PDB entry 9B19 | electron microscopy, 2.30 A resolution | chains A and B of the 4 polymer chains in the assembly

== Chain A ==
Name: Capsid protein VP1
Source organism: enterovirus D68
Notes: EC 3.4.22.29, 3.6.1.15, 3.4.22.28, 2.7.7.48
UniProtKB: A0A097BW12 (A0A097BW12_HED68); residues -11 to 297 here correspond to UniProt positions 553-861 (UniProt number = residue number + 564)
Chain sequence (309 residues; numbered -11 to 297; the number before each row is that of its first residue; numbers below 1 keep their minus sign (Leu-11 is residue -11)):
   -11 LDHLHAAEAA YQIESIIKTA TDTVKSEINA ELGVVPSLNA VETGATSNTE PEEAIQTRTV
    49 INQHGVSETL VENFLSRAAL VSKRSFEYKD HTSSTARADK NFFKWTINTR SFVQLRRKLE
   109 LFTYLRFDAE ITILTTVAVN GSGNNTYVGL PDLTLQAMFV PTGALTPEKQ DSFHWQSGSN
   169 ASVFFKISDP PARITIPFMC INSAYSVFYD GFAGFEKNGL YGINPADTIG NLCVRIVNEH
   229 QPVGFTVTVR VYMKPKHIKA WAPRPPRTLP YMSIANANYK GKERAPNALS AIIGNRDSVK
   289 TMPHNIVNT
Unresolved in the structure: -11 to 0, 84-85, 130-134, 297
Ligand contacts: A1AIE (N-{(4M)-4-[5-(aminomethyl)thiophen-2-yl]quinolin-8-yl}-4-[(propan-2-yl)oxy]benzamide): Val69, Trp93, Ile95, Asn96, Thr97, Phe115, Ala117, Ile119, Ala145, Met146, Phe147, Ala169, Ser170, Val171, Ile182, Ile184, Tyr193, Asp215, Ile217, Leu220, Val239, Met241

== Chain B ==
Name: viral protein 3
Source organism: enterovirus D68
UniProtKB: A0A097BW12 (A0A097BW12_9ENTO); residues 1-247 here correspond to UniProt positions 318-564 (UniProt number = residue number + 317)
Chain sequence (247 residues; numbered 1 to 247; the number before each row is that of its first residue):
     1 GVPTYLLPGS GQFLTTDDHS SAPALPCFNP TPEMHIPGQV RNMLEVVQVE SMMEINNTES
    61 AVGMERLKVD ISALTDVDQL LFNIPLDIQL DGPLRNTLVG NISRYYTHWS GSLEMTFMFC
   121 GSFMAAGKLI LCYTPPGGSC PTTRETAMLG THIVWDFGLQ SSVTLIIPWI SGSHYRMFNN
   181 DAKSTNANVG YVTCFMQTNL IVPSESSDTC SLIGFIAAKD DFSLRLMRDS PDIGQLDHLH
   241 AAEAAYQ

== Interface between chain A and chain B ==
Residue-residue contacts (209; chain A residue first):
  Glu2(A) - Arg41(B)  salt bridge
  Ala8(A) - Asp220(B)
  Ala8(A) - Asp221(B)
  Thr9(A) - Asp220(B)  hydrogen bond
  Thr9(A) - Asp221(B)  hydrogen bond (side chain-backbone)
  Ser25(A) - Ser162(B)
  Ser25(A) - Val163(B)
  Ser25(A) - Thr164(B)  hydrogen bond (backbone-backbone)
  Leu26(A) - Gln160(B)
  Leu26(A) - Ser162(B)
  Asn27(A) - Gln160(B)
  Asn27(A) - Ser161(B)
  Asn27(A) - Ser162(B)  hydrogen bond (backbone-backbone)
  Asn27(A) - Thr164(B)  hydrogen bond
  Val29(A) - Glu50(B)
  Val29(A) - Thr116(B)
  Val29(A) - Met118(B)  hydrophobic
  Val29(A) - Ser162(B)  hydrogen bond (backbone-side chain)
  Val29(A) - Phe215(B)  hydrophobic
  Glu30(A) - Met118(B)
  Glu30(A) - Ser161(B)  hydrogen bond
  Thr34(A) - Gln48(B)
  Thr34(A) - Val49(B)
  Thr34(A) - Glu50(B)  hydrogen bond (side chain-backbone)
  Ser35(A) - Glu50(B)  hydrogen bond (backbone-side chain)
  Ser35(A) - Glu114(B)
  Ser35(A) - Thr116(B)
  Ser35(A) - Thr164(B)  hydrogen bond
  Ser35(A) - Lys219(B)
  Thr37(A) - Thr164(B)  hydrogen bond
  Thr37(A) - Ile166(B)
  Thr37(A) - Lys219(B)  hydrogen bond (backbone-side chain)
  Glu38(A) - Lys219(B)  salt bridge
  Ala42(A) - Ile166(B)  hydrophobic
  Ile43(A) - Thr151(B)
  Asn50(A) - Asp221(B)
  His52(A) - Ser110(B)
  His52(A) - His174(B)  hydrogen bond
  His52(A) - Tyr175(B)
  His52(A) - Ser223(B)
  Gly53(A) - Ser223(B)  hydrogen bond (backbone-side chain)
  Val54(A) - Asn42(B)  hydrogen bond (backbone-side chain)
  Val54(A) - Leu44(B)  hydrophobic
  Glu56(A) - Tyr106(B)  hydrogen bond (backbone-side chain)
  Glu56(A) - Arg225(B)
  Glu56(A) - Leu226(B)  hydrogen bond (side chain-backbone)
  Glu56(A) - Met227(B)  hydrogen bond (side chain-backbone)
  Thr57(A) - Asn42(B)  hydrogen bond
  Thr57(A) - Met43(B)  hydrogen bond (backbone-backbone)
  Thr57(A) - Leu44(B)
  Thr57(A) - Tyr106(B)
  Thr57(A) - Leu224(B)
  Leu58(A) - Arg41(B)
  Leu58(A) - Asn42(B)
  Val59(A) - Val40(B)
  Val59(A) - Arg41(B)  hydrogen bond (backbone-backbone)
  Val59(A) - Asn42(B)
  Val59(A) - Met43(B)  hydrophobic
  Asn61(A) - Met227(B)
  Phe62(A) - Met43(B)  hydrophobic
  Phe62(A) - Tyr105(B)  hydrophobic
  Phe62(A) - Tyr106(B)
  Phe62(A) - Met227(B)  hydrophobic
  Arg65(A) - Thr15(B)
  Arg65(A) - Thr16(B)
  Arg65(A) - Met227(B)  hydrogen bond
  Ala66(A) - Phe13(B)  hydrophobic
  Ala66(A) - Thr15(B)  hydrogen bond (backbone-backbone)
  Ser70(A) - Tyr246(B)  hydrogen bond
  Lys71(A) - Tyr246(B)  hydrogen bond (backbone-side chain)
  Arg72(A) - Glu243(B)  salt bridge
  Arg72(A) - Tyr246(B)
  Arg72(A) - Gln247(B)
  Phe91(A) - Tyr246(B)  hydrophobic
  Lys92(A) - Ala245(B)  hydrogen bond (side chain-backbone)
  Lys92(A) - Tyr246(B)
  Lys92(A) - Gln247(B)  hydrogen bond (side chain-backbone)
  Trp93(A) - Ala245(B)
  Trp93(A) - Tyr246(B)
  Thr94(A) - Ala245(B)  hydrogen bond (backbone-backbone)
  Asn96(A) - Ala245(B)
  Arg98(A) - Leu239(B)
  Ser99(A) - Gln235(B)  hydrogen bond (backbone-side chain)
  Ser99(A) - Ala242(B)
  Phe100(A) - Gln235(B)
  Val101(A) - Ile233(B)  hydrophobic
  Val101(A) - Gly234(B)
  Val101(A) - Gln235(B)  hydrogen bond (backbone-side chain)
  Gln102(A) - Asp229(B)
  Arg104(A) - Leu239(B)
  Arg105(A) - Asn101(B)
  Arg105(A) - Tyr105(B)  hydrogen bond
  Arg105(A) - Ser230(B)
  Arg105(A) - Asp232(B)  salt bridge
  Arg105(A) - Ile233(B)
  Lys106(A) - Tyr105(B)
  Leu109(A) - Ile102(B)  hydrophobic
  Phe110(A) - Met43(B)  hydrophobic
  Tyr112(A) - Ile36(B)  hydrophobic
  Arg114(A) - Pro30(B)
  Arg114(A) - Thr31(B)  hydrogen bond (side chain-backbone)
  Arg114(A) - Pro32(B)
  Arg114(A) - Glu33(B)  salt bridge
  Glu118(A) - Asp17(B)
  Glu118(A) - His19(B)
  Glu118(A) - Ser21(B)  hydrogen bond
  Thr120(A) - Phe13(B)
  Ala169(A) - Ala24(B)
  Pro179(A) - Phe13(B)  hydrophobic
  Arg181(A) - Phe13(B)
  Arg181(A) - Asp17(B)  salt bridge
  Arg181(A) - Ser21(B)
  Ile182(A) - Ser21(B)
  Ile182(A) - Ala22(B)
  Thr183(A) - Ser21(B)  hydrogen bond
  Thr183(A) - Ala22(B)  hydrogen bond (backbone-backbone)
  Thr183(A) - Pro23(B)
  Thr183(A) - Ala24(B)  hydrogen bond (backbone-backbone)
  Pro185(A) - Leu25(B)
  Pro185(A) - Phe28(B)  hydrophobic
  Phe186(A) - Phe28(B)
  Phe186(A) - Pro30(B)
  Met187(A) - Leu25(B)  hydrophobic
  Met187(A) - Phe28(B)  hydrophobic
  Cys188(A) - Thr31(B)  hydrogen bond (backbone-side chain)
  Ile189(A) - Thr31(B)
  Asn190(A) - Thr31(B)
  Ser191(A) - Thr31(B)
  Ser191(A) - Pro32(B)  hydrogen bond (side chain-backbone)
  Ser191(A) - Met34(B)
  Tyr240(A) - Phe13(B)  hydrophobic
  Lys242(A) - Asp17(B)  salt bridge
  Lys244(A) - Ser21(B)
  Lys247(A) - Glu33(B)
  Ala248(A) - Gln39(B)
  Ala248(A) - Val40(B)  hydrogen bond (backbone-backbone)
  Trp249(A) - Ile36(B)  hydrogen bond (side chain-backbone)
  Trp249(A) - Pro37(B)
  Trp249(A) - Gly38(B)
  Trp249(A) - Gln39(B)
  Ala250(A) - Gly38(B)  hydrogen bond (backbone-backbone)
  Pro251(A) - Val40(B)
  Pro251(A) - Val46(B)  hydrophobic
  Pro254(A) - Asn101(B)
  Thr256(A) - Asn96(B)
  Tyr259(A) - Leu239(B)
  Met260(A) - Leu239(B)
  Met260(A) - His240(B)  hydrogen bond (backbone-backbone)
  Ser261(A) - Leu239(B)
  Ser261(A) - His240(B)  hydrogen bond (side chain-backbone)
  Ile262(A) - Leu239(B)  hydrophobic
  Ile262(A) - His240(B)  hydrogen bond (backbone-backbone)
  Ile262(A) - Ala241(B)
  Ile262(A) - Ala242(B)  hydrophobic
  Pro274(A) - Asp91(B)
  Pro274(A) - Arg95(B)
  Asn275(A) - Arg95(B)  hydrogen bond
  Ser278(A) - Val62(B)
  Ser278(A) - Gly63(B)  hydrogen bond (backbone-backbone)
  Ser278(A) - Arg66(B)
  Ala279(A) - Arg66(B)
  Ile280(A) - Glu54(B)
  Ile280(A) - Arg95(B)  hydrogen bond (backbone-side chain)
  Ile280(A) - Asn96(B)
  Ile281(A) - Glu54(B)  hydrogen bond (backbone-side chain)
  Ile281(A) - Asn57(B)
  Ile281(A) - Arg66(B)  hydrogen bond (backbone-side chain)
  Ile281(A) - Asp91(B)
  Ile281(A) - Gly92(B)
  Ile281(A) - Arg95(B)
  Ile281(A) - Asn96(B)
  Gly282(A) - Asn57(B)  hydrogen bond (backbone-side chain)
  Gly282(A) - Asp91(B)  hydrogen bond (backbone-side chain)
  Asn283(A) - Asn57(B)
  Asn283(A) - Thr58(B)
  Asn283(A) - Glu59(B)
  Asn283(A) - Arg66(B)  hydrogen bond
  Arg284(A) - Ile55(B)  hydrogen bond (side chain-backbone)
  Arg284(A) - Asn57(B)  hydrogen bond (backbone-backbone)
  Arg284(A) - Thr58(B)
  Arg284(A) - Asn83(B)  hydrogen bond
  Arg284(A) - Pro85(B)
  Ser286(A) - Thr58(B)
  Val287(A) - Ile55(B)
  Val287(A) - Asn56(B)
  Val287(A) - Thr58(B)
  Val287(A) - Leu81(B)
  Val287(A) - Phe82(B)
  Val287(A) - Asn83(B)  hydrogen bond (backbone-backbone)
  Lys288(A) - Leu80(B)
  Lys288(A) - Leu81(B)
  Lys288(A) - Asn83(B)  hydrogen bond (backbone-side chain)
  Thr289(A) - Asn83(B)
  Met290(A) - Asn83(B)
  Met290(A) - Ile84(B)
  Met290(A) - Pro85(B)
  Met290(A) - Tyr191(B)  hydrophobic
  Pro291(A) - Pro85(B)
  His292(A) - Asp87(B)
  His292(A) - Leu90(B)
  His292(A) - Lys183(B)
  Asn293(A) - Ser139(B)
  Asn293(A) - Cys140(B)  hydrogen bond (side chain-backbone)
  Asn293(A) - Lys183(B)
  Asn293(A) - Tyr191(B)  hydrogen bond
  Ile294(A) - Gly138(B)
  Ile294(A) - Ser139(B)  hydrogen bond (backbone-backbone)
  Ile294(A) - Lys183(B)
  Ile294(A) - Tyr191(B)  hydrogen bond (backbone-side chain)
Also at the interface, not in a pair above, chain A (101 interface residues in all): Ala28, Ala33, Asn36, Pro39, Pro178, Ala192, Arg255, Leu257, Asn296
Also at the interface, not in a pair above, chain B (108 interface residues in all): Gly11, Asp18, Ala61, Pro93, Ser112, Gly137, Ile153, Trp155, Pro168, Ala182, Asn188, Ala217, Phe222

== In short ==
Chain A and chain B form an interface of 101 and 108 residues respectively, with 61 hydrogen bonds and 7 salt
bridges. Among the polar pairs are Glu2(A)-Arg41(B), Glu38(A)-Lys219(B) and Arg72(A)-Glu243(B). Compound A1AIE
is bound between chain A and chain B.
Here chain A is Capsid protein VP1 and chain B is viral protein 3, both from enterovirus D68. Entry 9B19
(EV-D68 in complex with inhibitor Jun11-54-1) was determined by electron microscopy.
